1OB2 - chains A and B; structure by X-ray diffraction, 3.35 A resolution.

# Chain A
Molecule: Elongation factor tu
From: Escherichia coli
Notes: EC 3.6.1.48
UniProt: P0CE48 (EFTU2_ECOLI); aligned to UniProt positions 2-394 over residues 1-393 (the alignment contains insertions or deletions, so no single offset holds)
Sequence (393 residues; numbered 1 to 393; the number before each row is that of its first residue):
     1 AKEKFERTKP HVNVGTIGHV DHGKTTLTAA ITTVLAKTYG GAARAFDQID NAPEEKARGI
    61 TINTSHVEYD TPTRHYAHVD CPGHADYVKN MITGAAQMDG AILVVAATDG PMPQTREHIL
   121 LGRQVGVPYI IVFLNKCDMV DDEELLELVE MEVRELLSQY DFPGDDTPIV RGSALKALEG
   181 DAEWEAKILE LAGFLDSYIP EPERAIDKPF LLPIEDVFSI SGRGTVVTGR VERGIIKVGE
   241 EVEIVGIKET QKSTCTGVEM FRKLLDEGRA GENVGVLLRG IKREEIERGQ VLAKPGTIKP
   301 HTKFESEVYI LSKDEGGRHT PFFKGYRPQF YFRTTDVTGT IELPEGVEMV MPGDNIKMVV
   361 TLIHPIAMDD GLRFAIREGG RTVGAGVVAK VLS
Differences from the reference sequence: conflict Ala1 (Ser2 in P0CE48)
Curated features (UniProtKB/Swiss-Prot):
  - region: Gly18 to Thr25 (G1)
  - binding site (GTP): Gly18 to Thr25
  - binding site (Mg(2+)): Thr25
  - modified residue: Lys37 (N6-succinyllysine)
Bound ions: Mg2+: Thr25, Thr61 (together with GMP-PNP)
Ligand contacts:
  - GMP-PNP (GNP; phosphoaminophosphonic acid-guanylate ester): His19, Val20, Asp21, His22, Gly23, Lys24, Thr25, Thr26, Phe46, Asp50, Gly59, Ile60, Thr61, Cys81, Pro82, Gly83, His84, Asn135, Lys136, Asp138, Met139, Ser173, Ala174, Leu175
  - kirromycin (KIR): Ile92, Ala96, Arg116, Glu117, Leu120, Leu121, Arg123, Gln124, Val125, Gly126, Tyr160, Asp161, Tyr309, Leu311, Lys313, Asp314, Glu315, Gly316, Tyr331, Arg333, Arg373, Phe374, Ala375, Arg377, Arg381, Thr382, Gly384, Ala385, Gly386

# Chain B
Molecule: Transfer-RNA, phe
From: Saccharomyces cerevisiae
Sequence (77 nucleotides; each row starts with the number of its first residue):
     1 GCGGAUUUAG CUCAGUUGGG AGAGCGCCAG ACUGAAXAUX UGGAGGUCXU GUGUUCGAUC
    61 CACAGAAUUC GCACCAF
Modified residues: 2MG (2N-methylguanosine-5'-monophosphate) at position 10, H2U (5,6-dihydrouridine-5'-monophosphate) at position 16, H2U (5,6-dihydrouridine-5'-monophosphate) at position 17, M2G (N2-dimethylguanosine-5'-monophosphate) at position 26, OMC (o2'-methylycytidine-5'-monophosphate) at position 32, OMG (o2'-methylguanosine-5'-monophosphate) at position 34, YG (wybutosine) at position 37, PSU (pseudouridine-5'-monophosphate) at position 39, 5MC (5-methylcytidine-5'-monophosphate) at position 40, 7MG (7N-methyl-8-hydroguanosine-5'-monophosphate) at position 46, 5MC (5-methylcytidine-5'-monophosphate) at position 49, PSU (pseudouridine-5'-monophosphate) at position 55, 1MA (6-hydro-1-methyladenosine-5'-monophosphate) at position 58; Phe77 (phenylalaninal; PHA)

# Interface between chain A and chain B
Residue-residue contacts - 59 pairs, chain A then chain B:
  Asn51(A) with C74(B), hydrogen bond to the phosphate; C75(B), phosphate contact
  Ala52(A) with A73(B), sugar contact
  Pro53(A) with A73(B), sugar contact
  Glu54(A) with C2(B), hydrogen bond to the sugar
  Ile62(A) with G1(B), sugar contact; C2(B), sugar contact
  Asn63(A) with G1(B), sugar contact
  His66(A) with Phe77(B)
  Tyr87(A) with C2(B), hydrogen bond to the phosphate; G3(B), hydrogen bond to the phosphate
  Lys89(A) with G65(B), salt bridge to the phosphate
  Asn90(A) with G1(B), hydrogen bond to the phosphate; C2(B), phosphate contact
  Phe218(A) with C75(B), sugar contact; Phe77(B)
  Ser219(A) with C75(B), hydrogen bond to the base
  Ile220(A) with C75(B), sugar contact; A76(B), base contact
  Arg223(A) with A76(B), hydrogen bond to the base
  Val226(A) with A76(B), base contact
  Thr228(A) with Phe77(B)
  Gly257(A) with A76(B), base contact
  Val258(A) with A76(B), base contact
  Glu259(A) with A76(B), hydrogen bond to the sugar; Phe77(B)
  Met260(A) with Phe77(B)
  Phe261(A) with A76(B), sugar contact; Phe77(B), hydrogen bond (backbone-backbone)
  Arg262(A) with A76(B), salt bridge to the phosphate; Phe77(B)
  Asn273(A) with Phe77(B)
  Gly275(A) with A76(B), base contact
  Val276(A) with A76(B), base contact
  Leu277(A) with A76(B), base contact
  Arg283(A) with A73(B), base contact
  Arg288(A) with G1(B), salt bridge to the phosphate
  Arg318(A) with U52(B), hydrogen bond to the phosphate; G53(B), salt bridge to the phosphate
  His319(A) with G53(B), phosphate contact; U54(B), salt bridge to the phosphate
  Thr320(A) with G53(B), hydrogen bond to the phosphate
  Pro321(A) with G53(B), phosphate contact
  Gly325(A) with G51(B), sugar contact
  Tyr326(A) with G51(B), sugar contact
  Arg327(A) with U50(B), sugar contact; G51(B), hydrogen bond to the sugar
  Gln329(A) with A64(B), hydrogen bond to the sugar; G65(B), phosphate contact
  Asp336(A) with G65(B), phosphate contact
  Thr338(A) with G65(B), hydrogen bond to the sugar
  Ile363(A) with A66(B), sugar contact
  His364(A) with A67(B), salt bridge to the phosphate
  Glu378(A) with G51(B), hydrogen bond to the base; U52(B), sugar contact
  Gly379(A) with C63(B), hydrogen bond to the sugar; A64(B), hydrogen bond to the sugar
  Gly380(A) with C63(B), sugar contact; A64(B), hydrogen bond to the phosphate
Also at the interface, not in a pair above, chain A (46 interface residues in all): Asp86, Val274, Tyr331

# Summary
46 residues of chain A face 18 of chain B across their interface; the contacts include 18 hydrogen bonds and 6
salt bridges. Polar contacts include Ser219(A)-C75(B), Arg223(A)-A76(B) and Glu378(A)-G51(B). Bound to chain
A: kirromycin and GMP-PNP.
Here chain A is Elongation factor tu (Escherichia coli) and chain B is Transfer-RNA, phe (Saccharomyces
cerevisiae). Entry 1OB2 (E. coli elongation factor EF-Tu complexed with the antibiotic kirromycin, a GTP
analog, and Phe-tRNA) was determined by X-ray diffraction.
